Entry 3J47 (electron microscopy, 7.40 A resolution (low resolution: residue-level contacts below are approximate; hydrogen-bond / salt-bridge calls are withheld)); this record covers chains U and Q of the 8 polymer chains in the assembly.

Chain U:
Molecule: 26S proteasome regulatory subunit RPN8
From: Saccharomyces cerevisiae
Notes: fragment: last three C-terminal helices
UniProtKB: Q08723 (RPN8_YEAST); residue numbers follow UniProt; this construct covers 188-308
Sequence (121 residues; row label = number of the first residue in the row):
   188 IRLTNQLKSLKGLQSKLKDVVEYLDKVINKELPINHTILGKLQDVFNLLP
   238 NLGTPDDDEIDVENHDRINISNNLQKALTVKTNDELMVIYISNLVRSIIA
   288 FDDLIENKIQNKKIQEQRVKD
Disordered / not traced: 216-222, 236-258

Chain Q:
Molecule: 26S proteasome regulatory subunit RPN6
From: Saccharomyces cerevisiae
Notes: fragment: C-terminal helix
UniProtKB: Q12377 (RPN6_YEAST); residue numbers follow UniProt; this construct covers 407-431
Sequence (25 residues; numbered 407 to 431; the number before each row is that of its first residue):
   407 ATYDSALELVGQLNKVVDQLFEKAS

Chain U / chain Q interface:
Residue-residue contacts - 17 pairs, chain U then chain Q:
  V275(U) - T408(Q)
  V282(U) - A412(Q)
  V282(U) - L415(Q)
  I285(U) - V416(Q)
  I285(U) - L419(Q)
  I286(U) - L415(Q)
  I286(U) - L419(Q)
  D289(U) - L419(Q)
  D289(U) - V423(Q)
  I292(U) - L426(Q)
  E293(U) - L426(Q)
  I296(U) - L426(Q)
  I296(U) - F427(Q)
  I296(U) - K429(Q)
  I296(U) - A430(Q)
  Q297(U) - K429(Q)
  K300(U) - K429(Q)
Also at the interface, not in a pair above, chain U (13 interface residues in all): I278, R283, K299
Also at the interface, not in a pair above, chain Q (12 interface residues in all): N420, V422

Summary:
Chain U and chain Q form an interface of 13 and 12 residues respectively.
Here chain U is 26S proteasome regulatory subunit RPN8 and chain Q is 26S proteasome regulatory subunit RPN6,
both from Saccharomyces cerevisiae. Entry 3J47 (Formation of an intricate helical bundle dictates the assembly
of the 26S proteasome lid) was determined by electron microscopy.
